Entry 3A5T (X-ray diffraction, 2.80 A resolution); this record covers chains A and D of the 4 polymer chains in the assembly.

Chain A:
Protein: Transcription factor MafG
From: Mus musculus
Notes: fragment: binding domain, residues 21-123
UniProt: O54790 (MAFG_MOUSE); residue numbers follow UniProt; this construct covers 21-123
Chain sequence (107 residues; each row starts with the number of its first residue):
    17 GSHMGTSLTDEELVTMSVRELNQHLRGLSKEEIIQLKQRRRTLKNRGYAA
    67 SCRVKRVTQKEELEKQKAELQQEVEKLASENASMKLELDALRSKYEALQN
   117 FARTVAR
Unresolved in the structure: 17-18, 112-123
Modified positions: Mse20 (selenomethionine; parent Met); Mse32 (selenomethionine; parent Met); Mse100 (selenomethionine; parent Met)
Sequence notes: expression tag (17-20)
UniProt features mapped onto this chain:
  - region: Lys53 to Lys76 (Basic motif), Leu79 to Leu93 (Leucine-zipper)
  - modified residue (N6-acetyllysine): Lys53, Lys60, Lys71, Lys76
Reported in the primary citation:
  - self-association interface (contacts with another copy of this molecule); pairs are residue here / residue on that copy: Lys76-Gln75 (water-mediated contact), Lys83-Gln82 (hydrogen bond), Asn97-Asn97 (hydrogen bond), Leu86, Val90
  - binding site for the 15-nt DNA strand: Arg57, Asn61, Tyr64, Ala65, Arg69, Lys71
  - binding site for the 15-nt DNA strand (chain D): Arg56, Arg57, Thr58, Asn61, Arg62, Ala65
  - specificity-determining residues: Arg57, Asn61
  - contacts within the chain: Asp26-Arg55 (salt bridge), Asp26-Arg62 (water-mediated contact), Leu29-Arg56 (backbone contact), Mse32-Arg56 (backbone contact), Arg57-Asn61, Gln54-Thr58 (hydrogen bond), Arg57-Tyr64 (water-mediated contact)

Chain D:
Molecule: 15-nt DNA strand
Sequence (15 nucleotides; numbered 1 to 15; the number before each row is that of its first residue):
     1 GTGCTGACTCATCAG

How chain A and chain D interact:
Pairs across the interface (10; chain A residue first):
  Arg57(A) with DT12(D), hydrogen bond to the base
  Thr58(A) with DT9(D), phosphate contact; DC10(D), phosphate contact
  Asn61(A) with DA11(D), base contact
  Arg62(A) with DC8(D), sugar contact; DT9(D), salt bridge to the phosphate
  Ala65(A) with DT9(D), base contact
  Arg69(A) with DA7(D), salt bridge to the phosphate; DC8(D), salt bridge to the phosphate
  Arg72(A) with DG6(D), salt bridge to the phosphate
Other interface residues (no listed pair), chain D (8 interface residues in all): DC13

Overview:
7 residues of chain A and 8 residues of chain D are in contact, with 1 hydrogen bond and 4 salt bridges. Polar
pairs include Arg57(A)-DT12(D), Arg62(A)-DT9(D) and Arg69(A)-DA7(D). The paper reports a binding site for the
15-nt DNA strand at Arg57(A), Asn61(A) and Tyr64(A) among others; a binding site for the 15-nt DNA strand
(chain D) at Arg56(A), Arg57(A) and Thr58(A) among others.
Here chain A is Transcription factor MafG (Mus musculus) and chain D is a 15-nt DNA strand. Entry 3A5T
(Crystal structure of MafG-DNA complex) was determined by X-ray diffraction.
